Entry 8SCU (X-ray diffraction, 2.38 A resolution); this record covers chains A and C of the 3 polymer chains in the assembly.

Chain A:
Molecule: DNA polymerase I
From: Geobacillus stearothermophilus
UniProt: D9N168 (D9N168_GEOSE); residues 298-876 here correspond to UniProt positions 1-579 (UniProt number = residue number - 297)
Sequence (579 residues; row label = number of the first residue in the row):
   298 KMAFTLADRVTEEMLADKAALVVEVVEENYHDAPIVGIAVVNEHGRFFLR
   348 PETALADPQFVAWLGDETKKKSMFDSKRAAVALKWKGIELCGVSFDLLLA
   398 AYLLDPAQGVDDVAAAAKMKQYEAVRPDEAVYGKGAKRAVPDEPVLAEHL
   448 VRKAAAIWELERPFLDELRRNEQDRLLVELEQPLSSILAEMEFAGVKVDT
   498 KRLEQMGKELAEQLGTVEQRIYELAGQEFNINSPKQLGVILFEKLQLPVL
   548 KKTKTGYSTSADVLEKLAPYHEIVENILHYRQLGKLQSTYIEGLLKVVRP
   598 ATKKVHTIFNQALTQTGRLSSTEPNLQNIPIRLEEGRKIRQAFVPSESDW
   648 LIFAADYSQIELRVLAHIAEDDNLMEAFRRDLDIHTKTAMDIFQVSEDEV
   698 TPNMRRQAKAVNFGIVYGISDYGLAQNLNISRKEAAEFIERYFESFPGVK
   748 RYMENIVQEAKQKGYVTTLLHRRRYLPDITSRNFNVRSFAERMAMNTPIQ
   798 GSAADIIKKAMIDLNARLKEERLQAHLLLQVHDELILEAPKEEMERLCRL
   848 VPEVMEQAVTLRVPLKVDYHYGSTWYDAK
Differences from the reference sequence: variant Val713 (Pro416 in D9N168)
Ion coordination: Ca2+: Asp653, Tyr654, Asp830 (together with diphosphate) (shared with 1 residue of chain B)
Ligand contacts: diphosphate (DPO): Asp653, Tyr654, Ser655, Gln656, Ile657, His682, Arg702, Lys706, Phe710, Asp830
What the authors report for this chain:
  - catalytic residues: Lys706, Asp830 (proposed by the authors, not directly observed)
  - mutagenesis - D830N: abolished catalytic activity
  - mutagenesis - E831Q: unchanged catalytic activity

Chain C:
Molecule: DNA template
Sequence (13 nucleotides; numbered 1 to 13; the number before each row is that of its first residue):
     1 CACGCTGATCGCA

How chain A and chain C interact:
Contacting residue pairs (51):
  Asn527(A) with DG11(C), sugar contact
  Asn529(A) with DG11(C), sugar contact
  Ser530(A) with DG11(C), phosphate contact; DC12(C), hydrogen bond to the phosphate
  Pro531(A) with DA13(C), base contact
  Lys532(A) with DC12(C), phosphate contact; DA13(C), hydrogen bond to the phosphate
  Thr552(A) with DA13(C), hydrogen bond to the base
  Gly553(A) with DA13(C), base contact
  Tyr554(A) with DA13(C), base contact
  Lys582(A) with DG7(C), base contact; DA8(C), base contact
  Ser585(A) with DT9(C), phosphate contact; DC10(C), hydrogen bond to the phosphate
  Thr586(A) with DT9(C), sugar contact
  Gly590(A) with DT9(C), phosphate contact
  Leu610(A) with DT6(C), phosphate contact; DG7(C), phosphate contact
  Thr611(A) with DT6(C), phosphate contact
  Gln612(A) with DC5(C), phosphate contact; DT6(C), hydrogen bond to the phosphate
  Thr613(A) with DC5(C), sugar contact
  Arg615(A) with DG4(C), base contact; DC5(C), hydrogen bond to the base
  Ser617(A) with DT6(C), phosphate contact; DG7(C), hydrogen bond to the phosphate
  Ser618(A) with DG7(C), sugar contact
  Thr619(A) with DG7(C), phosphate contact; DA8(C), phosphate contact
  Glu620(A) with DA8(C), hydrogen bond to the phosphate
  Asn622(A) with DG7(C), hydrogen bond to the sugar
  Ala707(A) with DC3(C), base contact
  Phe710(A) with DC3(C), base contact
  Gly711(A) with DC3(C), base contact
  Tyr714(A) with DC3(C), sugar contact
  Ile716(A) with DC3(C), phosphate contact
  Ser717(A) with DA2(C), sugar contact; DC3(C), hydrogen bond to the phosphate
  Tyr719(A) with DA2(C), base contact
  Gly720(A) with DC3(C), phosphate contact
  Arg729(A) with DA2(C), base contact
  Arg771(A) with DC5(C), salt bridge to the phosphate
  Asn782(A) with DA2(C), phosphate contact
  Phe786(A) with DA2(C), phosphate contact; DG4(C), phosphate contact
  Arg789(A) with DC3(C), hydrogen bond to the phosphate; DG4(C), salt bridge to the phosphate
  Met790(A) with DC5(C), phosphate contact
  Asn793(A) with DG4(C), sugar contact
  Gln797(A) with DG4(C), hydrogen bond to the base; DC5(C), hydrogen bond to the sugar
Other interface residues (no listed pair), chain A (43 interface residues in all): Gln533, Gly535, Asn607, Asn625, Gly715

Overview:
Chain A and chain C form an interface of 43 and 12 residues respectively, with 13 hydrogen bonds and 2 salt
bridges. Polar contacts include Thr552(A)-DA13(C), Arg615(A)-DC5(C) and Gln797(A)-DG4(C). Bound to chain A:
diphosphate. Asp653(A), Tyr654(A) and Asp830(A) form the Ca2+ site. The paper reports catalytic residues
Lys706(A) and Asp830(A); D830N of chain A abolishes catalytic activity.
Chain A is DNA polymerase I (Geobacillus stearothermophilus) and chain C is DNA template; the structure, Bst
DNA polymerase I Large Fragment wildtype D598A with 3'-amino primer, dGTP, and calcium time-resolved 48h ...,
was determined by X-ray diffraction together with 8SCG, 8SCI, 8SCJ, 8SCK, 8SCL, 8SCM and 7 further entries
from the same study.
